Entry 1IWA (X-ray diffraction, 2.60 A resolution); this record covers chains D and K of the 16 polymer chains in the assembly.

[Chain D]
Name: ribulose-1,5-bisphosphate carboxylase/oxygenase small subunit
Organism: Galdieria partita
Notes: EC 4.1.1.39
UniProtKB: O98950 (O98950_9RHOD); the construct lacks a stretch of the UniProt sequence and is renumbered around it, so the offset changes along the chain: 8-51 = UniProt 1-44; 64-107 = UniProt 45-88; 108-155 = UniProt 91-138
Chain sequence (138 residues; numbered 8 to 155 plus 2 insertion-coded residues; 12 numbers in that range are skipped by the numbering (no residue carries them; nothing is unmodelled there); the number before each row is that of its first residue; a row labelled like 107A-107B holds insertion residues (107A, then the next letters in order)):
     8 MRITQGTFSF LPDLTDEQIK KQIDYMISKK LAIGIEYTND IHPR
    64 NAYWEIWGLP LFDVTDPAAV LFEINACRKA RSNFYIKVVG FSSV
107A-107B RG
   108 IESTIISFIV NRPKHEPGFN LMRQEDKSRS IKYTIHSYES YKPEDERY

[Chain K]
Name: ribulose-1,5-bisphosphate carboxylase/oxygenase large subunit
Organism: Galdieria partita
Notes: EC 4.1.1.39
UniProtKB: O98949 (O98949_9RHOD); the construct lacks a stretch of the UniProt sequence and is renumbered around it, so the offset changes along the chain: -7 to 22 = UniProt 1-30; 23-268 = UniProt 32-277; 270-485 = UniProt 278-493
Chain sequence (493 residues; row label = number of the first residue in the row; note: 1 number in that range is skipped by the numbering (no residue carries it; nothing is unmodelled there); numbers below 1 keep their minus sign (Met-7 is residue -7)):
    -7 MSQSIEEKSV QERTRIKNSR YESGVIPYAK
   22A M
    23 GYWNPDYQVK DTDVLALFRV TPQPGVDPIE AAAAVAGESS TATWTVVWTD LLTAADLYRA
    83 KAYKVDQVPN NPEQYFAYIA YELDLFEEGS IANLTASIIG NVFGFKAVKA LRLEDMRLPL
   143 AYLKTFQGPA TGVILERERL DKFGRPLLGC TTKPKLGLSG KNYGRVVYEA LKGGLDFVKD
   203 DENINSQPFM RWRERYLFTM EAVNKASAAT GEVKGHYLNV TAATMEEMYA RANFAKELGS
   263 VIIMID
   270 LVIGYTAIQT MAKWARDNDM ILHLHRAGNS TYSRQKNHGM NFRVICKWMR MAGVDHIHAG
   330 TVVGKLEGDP IITRGFYKTL LLPKLERNLQ EGLFFDMEWA SLRKVMPVAS GGIHAGQMHQ
   390 LIHYLGEDVV LQFGGGTIGH PDGIQAGATA NRVALEAMIL ARNENRDYLT EGPEILREAA
   450 KTCGALRTAL DLWKDITFNY TSTDTSDFVE TPTANI
Unresolved in the structure: -7 to 5, 479-485

[Chain D / chain K interface]
Pairs across the interface (21):
  Gly71(D) with Arg7(K)
  Leu72(D) with Arg7(K), hydrogen bond (backbone-side chain)
  Pro73(D) with Arg7(K), hydrogen bond (backbone-side chain); Trp70(K)
  Leu74(D) with Arg7(K)
  Phe75(D) with Lys9(K); Trp70(K), hydrophobic; Leu73(K), hydrophobic
  Glu86(D) with Thr6(K)
  Phe104(D) with Leu74(K)
  Ser106(D) with Leu73(K), hydrogen bond (side chain-backbone); Leu74(K); Thr75(K); Ala76(K)
  Arg107A(D) with Ala76(K); Leu79(K); Glu104(K), salt bridge; Asp106(K), salt bridge
  Glu109(D) with Thr75(K); Ala76(K), hydrogen bond (side chain-backbone); Tyr80(K), hydrogen bond
Also at the interface, not in a pair above, chain D (11 interface residues in all): Trp70

[Summary]
11 residues of chain D and 12 residues of chain K are in contact; the contacts include 5 hydrogen bonds and 2
salt bridges. Polar contacts include Arg107A(D)-Glu104(K), Arg107A(D)-Asp106(K) and Leu72(D)-Arg7(K).
Chain D is ribulose-1,5-bisphosphate carboxylase/oxygenase small subunit and chain K is
ribulose-1,5-bisphosphate carboxylase/oxygenase large subunit, both from Galdieria partita; the structure,
Rubisco from galdieria partita, was determined by X-ray diffraction.
